Entry 8E3A (electron microscopy, 7.40 A resolution (low resolution: residue-level contacts below are approximate; hydrogen-bond / salt-bridge calls are withheld)); this record covers chains A and B of the 4 polymer chains in the assembly.

Chain A:
Name: VP1
Source organism: Human enterovirus 71
UniProt: G9I191 (G9I191_HE71); residues 1-297 here correspond to UniProt positions 566-862 (UniProt number = residue number + 565)
Chain sequence (297 residues; each row starts with the number of its first residue):
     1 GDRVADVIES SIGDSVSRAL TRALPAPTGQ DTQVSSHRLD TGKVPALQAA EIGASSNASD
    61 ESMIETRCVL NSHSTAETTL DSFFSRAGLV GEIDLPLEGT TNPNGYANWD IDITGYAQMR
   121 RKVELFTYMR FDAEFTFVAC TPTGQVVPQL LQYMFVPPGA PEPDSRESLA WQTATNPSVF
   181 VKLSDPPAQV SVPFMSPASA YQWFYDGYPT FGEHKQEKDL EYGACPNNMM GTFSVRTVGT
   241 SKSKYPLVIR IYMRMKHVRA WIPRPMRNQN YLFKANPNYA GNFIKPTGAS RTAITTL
Differences from the reference sequence: conflict E162 (Lys727 in G9I191)
From the paper describing this entry:
  - mutagenesis - N102H, M119L: unchanged stability in response to high temperatures

Chain B:
Name: VP2
Source organism: Human enterovirus 71
UniProt: G9I191 (G9I191_HE71); residues 291-544 here correspond to UniProt positions 70-323 (UniProt number = residue number - 221)
Chain sequence (254 residues; numbered 291 to 544; the number before each row is that of its first residue):
   291 SPSAEACGYS DRVAQLTIGN STITTQEAAN IIVGYGEWPS YCSDSDATAV DKPTRPDVSV
   351 NRFYTLDTKL WEKSSKGWYW KFPDVLTETG VFGQNAQFHY LYRSGFCIHV QCNASKFHQG
   411 ALLVAVLPEY VIGSVAGGTG TEDTHPPYKQ TQPGADGFEL QHPYVLDAGI PISQLTVCPH
   471 QWINLRTNNC ATIIVPYINA LPFDSALNHC NFGLLVVPIS PLDYDQGATP VIPITITLAP
   531 MCSEFAGLRQ AVTQ
Disordered / not traced: 291-299
Differences from the reference sequence: conflict S424 (Thr203 in G9I191), T434 (Ser213 in G9I191)

Chain A / chain B interface:
Residue-residue contacts - 62 pairs, chain A then chain B:
  S10(A) with R345(B)
  S11(A) with P329(B)
  G13(A) with P329(B)
  D14(A) with P329(B); S330(B); Y331(B)
  S15(A) with W328(B); P329(B); S330(B)
  V16(A) with E327(B); W328(B); S330(B)
  S17(A) with E327(B); S330(B); Y487(B)
  R18(A) with S330(B); Y331(B); G395(B); P486(B); C532(B); E534(B)
  A19(A) with E327(B); P329(B)
  T21(A) with G324(B); E327(B); W328(B); P329(B)
  R22(A) with E327(B); W328(B)
  A23(A) with E327(B); W328(B)
  Y128(A) with A490(B)
  S199(A) with A490(B)
  F204(A) with V421(B)
  Y205(A) with D494(B); H499(B)
  D206(A) with Y420(B); V421(B); I422(B); C500(B)
  G207(A) with N498(B)
  Y208(A) with N498(B)
  H214(A) with Y438(B)
  K215(A) with Y438(B)
  I262(A) with E419(B)
  P263(A) with V467(B)
  R264(A) with E419(B); I460(B)
  P265(A) with Q464(B)
  M266(A) with P461(B); Q464(B)
  R267(A) with G459(B); I460(B); P461(B); Q464(B)
  N268(A) with G459(B); P461(B)
  N278(A) with A426(B); G430(B)
  Y279(A) with T429(B); H452(B); D457(B)
Interface residues without a listed pair, chain A (38 interface residues in all): L20, L24, Q216, D219, Q269, P277, N282, I284
Interface residues without a listed pair, chain B (41 interface residues in all): V323, G326, C332, H435, Q451, V455, A458, L491, M531

Summary:
The interface between chain A and chain B involves 38 residues on one side and 41 on the other. From the
paper: N102H and M119L of chain A leave stability in response to high temperatures unchanged.
Chain A is VP1 and chain B is VP2, both from Human enterovirus 71; the structure, Purification of Enterovirus
A71, strain 4643, WT capsid, was determined by electron microscopy, deposited together with 8E2X, 8E2Y, 8E31,
8E38, 8E39, 8E3B and 8E3C.
